Entry 5D7J (X-ray diffraction, 1.97 A resolution); this record covers chains B and E of the 4 polymer chains in the assembly.

[Chain B]
Name: M33.64 TCR Beta Chain
Source organism: Homo sapiens
Sequence (245 residues; numbered 0 to 244; the number before each row is that of its first residue; numbering starts at 0):
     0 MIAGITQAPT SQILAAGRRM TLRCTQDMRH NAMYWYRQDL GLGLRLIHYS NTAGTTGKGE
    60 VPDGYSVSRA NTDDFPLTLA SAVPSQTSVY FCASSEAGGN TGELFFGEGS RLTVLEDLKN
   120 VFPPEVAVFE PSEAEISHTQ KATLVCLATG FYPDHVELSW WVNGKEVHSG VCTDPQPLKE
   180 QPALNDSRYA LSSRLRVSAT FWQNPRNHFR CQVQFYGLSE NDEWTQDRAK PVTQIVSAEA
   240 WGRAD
Not modelled in the structure: 0-2, 243-244
Cystine bridges: Cys23-Cys91, Cys145-Cys210

[Chain E]
Name: Major histocompatibility complex class I-related gene protein
Source organism: Homo sapiens
UniProt: Q95460 (HMR1_HUMAN); residues 1-270 here correspond to UniProt positions 23-292 (UniProt number = residue number + 22)
Sequence (271 residues; numbered 0 to 270; the number before each row is that of its first residue; numbering starts at 0):
     0 MRTHSLRYFR LGVSDPIHGV PEFISVGYVD SHPITTYDSV TRQKEPRAPW MAENLAPDHW
    60 ERYTQLLRGW QQMFKVELKR LQRHYNHSGS HTYQRMIGCE LLEDGSTTGF LQYAYDGQDF
   120 LIFNKDTLSW LAVDNVAHTI KQAWEANQHE LLYQKNWLEE ECIAWLKRFL EYGKDTLQRT
   180 EPPLVRVNRK ETFPGVTALF CKAHGFYPPE IYMTWMKNGE EIVQEIDYGD ILPSGDGTYQ
   240 AWASIELDPQ SSNLYSCHVE HSGVHMVLQV P
Not modelled in the structure: 0, 190-193, 270
Sequence notes: initiating methionine (0); conflict Ser261 (Cys283 in Q95460)
Cystine bridges: Cys98-Cys161, Cys200-Cys256
Glycans and other covalent adducts: compound 2LJ linked to Lys43
Ligand contacts: 2LJ (1-deoxy-1-({2,6-dioxo-5-[(E)-propylideneamino]-1,2,3,6-tetrahydropyrimidin-4-yl}amino)-D-ribitol): Tyr7, Phe8, Arg9, Ser24, Thr34, His58, Tyr62, Leu66, Trp69, Arg94, Ile96, Tyr152, Gln153, Trp156

[Chain B / chain E interface]
Pairs across the interface (16; chain B residue first):
  Asn30(B) - Gln71(E)  hydrogen bond
  Asn30(B) - Met72(E)
  Tyr48(B) - Gln64(E)
  Asn50(B) - Gln64(E)
  Asn50(B) - Leu65(E)
  Thr51(B) - Arg67(E)
  Thr51(B) - Gln71(E)
  Gly53(B) - Arg41(E)
  Thr54(B) - Gln64(E)  hydrogen bond
  Thr54(B) - Arg67(E)  hydrogen bond
  Thr55(B) - Gln64(E)  hydrogen bond (backbone-side chain)
  Asn99(B) - Glu149(E)
  Thr100(B) - His148(E)
  Thr100(B) - Glu149(E)  hydrogen bond
  Thr100(B) - Tyr152(E)
  Gly101(B) - Glu149(E)
Interface residues without a listed pair, chain B (12 interface residues in all): Gly56, Gly97
Interface residues without a listed pair, chain E (12 interface residues in all): Arg61, Gly68, Asn146

[In short]
Chain B and chain E each contribute 12 residues to their interface; the contacts include 5 hydrogen bonds.
Polar contacts include Asn30(B)-Gln71(E), Thr54(B)-Gln64(E) and Thr54(B)-Arg67(E). Compound 2LJ is covalently
linked to Lys43(E).
Chain B is M33.64 TCR Beta Chain and chain E is Major histocompatibility complex class I-related gene protein,
both from Homo sapiens; the structure, Structure of human MR1-5-OP-RU in complex with human MAIT
M33.64(Y95alphaF) TCR, was determined by X-ray diffraction, deposited together with 5D5M, 5D7I, 5D7K and 5D7L.
